9D3Q - chains A and J of the 10 polymer chains in the assembly; structure by electron microscopy, 2.80 A resolution.

# Chain A
Name: Histone H3.2
Organism: Homo sapiens
Reference sequence: Q71DI3 (H32_HUMAN); residues 40-135 here correspond to UniProt positions 41-136 (UniProt number = residue number + 1)
Amino-acid sequence (96 residues; numbered 40 to 135; the number before each row is that of its first residue):
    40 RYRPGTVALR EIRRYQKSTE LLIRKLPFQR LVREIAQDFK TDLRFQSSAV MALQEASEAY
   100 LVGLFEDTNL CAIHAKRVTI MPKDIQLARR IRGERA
Unresolved in the structure: 40-42, 134-135
Swiss-Prot annotation at these positions:
  - modified residue: Tyr41 (Phosphotyrosine), Lys56 (N6,N6,N6-trimethyllysine), Ser57 (Phosphoserine), Lys64 (N6-(2-hydroxyisobutyryl)lysine), Lys79 (N6,N6,N6-trimethyllysine), Thr80 (Phosphothreonine), Ser86 (Phosphoserine), Thr107 (Phosphothreonine), Lys115 (N6-acetyllysine), Lys122 (N6-(2-hydroxyisobutyryl)lysine)
  - lipidation: Cys110 (S-palmitoyl cysteine)

# Chain J
Molecule: 5S rDNA (coding strand)
Organism: Xenopus borealis
Sequence (109 nucleotides; each row starts with the number of its first residue; numbers below 1 keep their minus sign (DA-50 is residue -50)):
   -50 ACTTTCAGGG TGGTATGGCC GTAGGCGAGC ACAAGGCTGA CTTTTCCTCC CCTTGTGCTG
    10 CCTTCTGGGG GGGGCCCAGC TCCTCCCCAT GCCAGGGTCT TTTCCCCCA

# How chain A and chain J interact
Residue-residue contacts (13; chain A residue first):
  Pro43(A) with DT8(J), phosphate contact; DG9(J), sugar contact
  Gly44(A) with DG9(J), hydrogen bond to the phosphate
  Val46(A) with DG9(J), phosphate contact
  Ala47(A) with DG9(J), hydrogen bond to the phosphate
  Arg63(A) with DG17(J), phosphate contact; DG18(J), salt bridge to the phosphate
  Lys64(A) with DG18(J), hydrogen bond to the phosphate
  Leu65(A) with DG17(J), phosphate contact; DG18(J), hydrogen bond to the phosphate
  Pro66(A) with DG17(J), phosphate contact
  Arg69(A) with DG17(J), salt bridge to the phosphate
  Arg83(A) with DA27(J), sugar contact
Also at the interface, not in a pair above, chain A (11 interface residues in all): Thr45
Also at the interface, not in a pair above, chain J (6 interface residues in all): DC26

# In short
11 residues of chain A face 6 of chain J across their interface, with 4 hydrogen bonds and 2 salt bridges.
Polar pairs include Gly44(A)-DG9(J), Ala47(A)-DG9(J) and Lys64(A)-DG18(J).
Chain A is Histone H3.2 (Homo sapiens) and chain J is 5S rDNA (coding strand) (Xenopus borealis); the
structure, 167-bp 5S rDNA nucleosome - open II, was determined by electron microscopy together with 9D3K,
9D3L, 9D3N, 9D3O, 9D3R, 9D3S and 9D3T from the same study.
